PDB entry 1SFO | X-ray diffraction, 3.61 A resolution | chains C and K of the 12 polymer chains in the assembly

[Chain C]
Molecule: DNA-directed RNA polymerase II 45 kDa polypeptide
Source organism: Saccharomyces cerevisiae
Notes: EC 2.7.7.6
UniProtKB: P16370 (RPB3_YEAST); residue numbers follow UniProt; this construct covers 1-318
Chain sequence (318 residues; each row starts with the number of its first residue):
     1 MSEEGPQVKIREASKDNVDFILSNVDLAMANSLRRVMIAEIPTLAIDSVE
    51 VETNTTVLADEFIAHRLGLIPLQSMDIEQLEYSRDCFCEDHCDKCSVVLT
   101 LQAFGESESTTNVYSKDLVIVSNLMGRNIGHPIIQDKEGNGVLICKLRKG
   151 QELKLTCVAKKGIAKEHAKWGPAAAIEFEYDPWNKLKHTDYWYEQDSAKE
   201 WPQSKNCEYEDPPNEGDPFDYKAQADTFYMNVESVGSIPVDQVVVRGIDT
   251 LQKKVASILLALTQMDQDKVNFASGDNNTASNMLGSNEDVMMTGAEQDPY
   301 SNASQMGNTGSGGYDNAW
Disordered / not traced: 1-2, 269-318
Ion coordination: Zn2+: Cys-86, Cys-88, Cys-92, Cys-95
UniProt features mapped onto this chain:
  - binding site (Zn(2+)): Cys-86, Cys-88, Cys-92, Cys-95
  - modified residue: Ser-2 (N-acetylserine)
  - natural variant: Ala-30 (A30D: In mutant RPB3-1)
  - mutagenesis: Lys-9 (K9E: Transcript termination readthrough)

[Chain K]
Molecule: DNA-directed RNA polymerase II 13.6 kDa polypeptide
Source organism: Saccharomyces cerevisiae
Notes: EC 2.7.7.6
UniProtKB: P38902 (RPB11_YEAST); numbering as in UniProt (aligned over 1-120)
Chain sequence (120 residues; row label = number of the first residue in the row):
     1 MNAPDRFELFLLGEGESKLKIDPDTKAPNAVVITFEKEDHTLGNLIRAEL
    51 LNDRKVLFAAYKVEHPFFARFKLRIQTTEGYDPKDALKNACNSIINKLGA
   101 LKTNFETEWNLQTLAADDAF
Disordered / not traced: 115-120
UniProt features mapped onto this chain:
  - mutagenesis: Glu-108 (E108G/V: Transcript termination readthrough; E108K: Transcript termination readthrough. Lethal), Leu-111 (L111P: Transcript termination readthrough), Leu-114 (L114P: Transcript termination readthrough)

[Interface between chain C and chain K]
Pairs across the interface - 61 pairs, chain C then chain K:
  Glu-3(C) / Asn-104(K)
  Glu-4(C) / Ala-100(K)
  Pro-6(C) / Lys-97(K)
  Pro-6(C) / Leu-101(K)  hydrophobic
  Pro-6(C) / Asn-104(K)  hydrogen bond (backbone-side chain)
  Val-8(C) / Leu-101(K)  hydrophobic
  Val-8(C) / Phe-105(K)  hydrophobic
  Lys-9(C) / Glu-108(K)
  Ile-10(C) / Phe-105(K)  hydrophobic
  Ile-10(C) / Glu-108(K)  hydrogen bond (backbone-side chain)
  Ile-10(C) / Gln-112(K)
  Arg-11(C) / Gln-112(K)
  Ala-13(C) / Leu-114(K)
  Val-18(C) / Phe-105(K)  hydrophobic
  Phe-20(C) / Phe-105(K)  hydrophobic
  Asp-26(C) / Asn-52(K)
  Ala-28(C) / Asn-44(K)
  Ala-28(C) / Leu-45(K)
  Ala-28(C) / Ala-48(K)  hydrophobic
  Met-29(C) / Leu-45(K)  hydrophobic
  Met-29(C) / Leu-98(K)  hydrophobic
  Ser-32(C) / Thr-41(K)  hydrogen bond (side chain-backbone)
  Ser-32(C) / Leu-45(K)
  Leu-33(C) / Leu-101(K)  hydrophobic
  Arg-35(C) / Asp-39(K)  salt bridge
  Arg-35(C) / Thr-41(K)  hydrogen bond
  Val-36(C) / Thr-41(K)
  Glu-40(C) / Thr-41(K)
  Arg-84(C) / Leu-11(K)
  Ile-163(C) / Phe-10(K)  hydrophobic
  Ala-164(C) / Arg-6(K)
  Lys-165(C) / Arg-6(K)  hydrogen bond (backbone-side chain)
  Lys-165(C) / Leu-9(K)
  Lys-165(C) / Phe-10(K)
  Lys-165(C) / Asp-39(K)  salt bridge
  Glu-166(C) / Arg-6(K)  hydrogen bond (backbone-side chain)
  Glu-166(C) / Phe-10(K)
  His-167(C) / Arg-6(K)
  Asp-241(C) / Trp-109(K)
  Val-244(C) / Phe-105(K)  hydrophobic
  Ile-248(C) / Leu-98(K)
  Ile-248(C) / Lys-102(K)
  Asp-249(C) / Lys-102(K)  salt bridge
  Leu-251(C) / Leu-98(K)  hydrophobic
  Gln-252(C) / Ile-95(K)  hydrogen bond (side chain-backbone)
  Gln-252(C) / Leu-98(K)
  Gln-252(C) / Gly-99(K)
  Gln-252(C) / Lys-102(K)  hydrogen bond
  Lys-254(C) / Glu-38(K)  salt bridge
  Lys-254(C) / Leu-42(K)
  Val-255(C) / Cys-91(K)  hydrophobic
  Val-255(C) / Ile-94(K)  hydrophobic
  Ile-258(C) / Leu-19(K)
  Ile-258(C) / Phe-35(K)  hydrophobic
  Ile-258(C) / Leu-42(K)  hydrophobic
  Ile-258(C) / Cys-91(K)  hydrophobic
  Leu-259(C) / Asn-92(K)
  Leu-262(C) / Leu-19(K)  hydrophobic
  Leu-262(C) / Leu-87(K)  hydrophobic
  Leu-262(C) / Lys-88(K)
  Met-265(C) / Leu-19(K)
Also at the interface, not in a pair above, chain C (40 interface residues in all): Leu-22, Asn-31, Val-245, Asp-266
Also at the interface, not in a pair above, chain K (41 interface residues in all): Phe-7, Lys-20, His-40, Ile-46, Glu-49, Lys-84, Asn-96, Glu-106, Thr-113

[Summary]
The interface between chain C and chain K involves 40 residues on one side and 41 on the other; the contacts
include 8 hydrogen bonds and 4 salt bridges. Polar pairs include Arg-35(C)/Asp-39(K), Lys-165(C)/Asp-39(K) and
Asp-249(C)/Lys-102(K).
Chain C is DNA-directed RNA polymerase II 45 kDa polypeptide and chain K is DNA-directed RNA polymerase II
13.6 kDa polypeptide, both from Saccharomyces cerevisiae; the structure, RNA polymerase II strand separated
elongation complex, was determined by X-ray diffraction.
